Entry 5VYA (electron microscopy, 4.00 A resolution); this record covers chains B and P of the 7 polymer chains in the assembly.

Chain B:
Molecule: Heat shock protein 104
Organism: Saccharomyces cerevisiae (strain ATCC 204508 / S288c)
UniProt: P31539 (HS104_YEAST); numbering as in UniProt (aligned over 1-908)
Amino-acid sequence (908 residues; each row starts with the number of its first residue):
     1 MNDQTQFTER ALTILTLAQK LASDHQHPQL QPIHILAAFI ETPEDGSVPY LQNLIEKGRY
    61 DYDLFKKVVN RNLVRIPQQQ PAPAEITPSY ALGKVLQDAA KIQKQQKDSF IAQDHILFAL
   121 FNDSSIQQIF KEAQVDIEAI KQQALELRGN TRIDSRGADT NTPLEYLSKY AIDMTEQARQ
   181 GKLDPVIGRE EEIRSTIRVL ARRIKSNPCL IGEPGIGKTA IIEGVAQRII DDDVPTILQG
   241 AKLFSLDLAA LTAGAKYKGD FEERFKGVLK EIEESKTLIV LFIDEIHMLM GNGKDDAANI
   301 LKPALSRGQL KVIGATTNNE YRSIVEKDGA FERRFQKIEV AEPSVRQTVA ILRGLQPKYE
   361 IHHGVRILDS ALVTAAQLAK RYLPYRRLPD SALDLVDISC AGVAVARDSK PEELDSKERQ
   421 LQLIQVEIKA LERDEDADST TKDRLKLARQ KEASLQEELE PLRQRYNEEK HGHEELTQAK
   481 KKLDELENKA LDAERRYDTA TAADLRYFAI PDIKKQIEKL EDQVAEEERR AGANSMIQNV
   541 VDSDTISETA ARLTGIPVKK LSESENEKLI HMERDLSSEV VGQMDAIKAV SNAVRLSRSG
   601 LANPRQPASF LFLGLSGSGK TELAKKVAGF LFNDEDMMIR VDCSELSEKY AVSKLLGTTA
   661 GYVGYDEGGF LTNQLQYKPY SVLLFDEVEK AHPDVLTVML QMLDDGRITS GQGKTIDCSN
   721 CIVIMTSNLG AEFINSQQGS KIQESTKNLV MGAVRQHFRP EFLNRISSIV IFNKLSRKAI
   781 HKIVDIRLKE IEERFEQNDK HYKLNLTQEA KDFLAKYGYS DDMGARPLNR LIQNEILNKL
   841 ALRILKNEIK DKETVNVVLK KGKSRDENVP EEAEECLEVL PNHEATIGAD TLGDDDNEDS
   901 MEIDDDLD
Not modelled in the structure: 1-164, 411-537, 860-873, 885-908
Disulfides: Cys-718/Cys-721
Ligand contacts:
  - ATP-gamma-S (AGS; phosphothiophosphoric acid-adenylate ester), molecule 1: Asp-184, Pro-185, Val-186, Ile-187, Arg-189, Pro-214, Gly-215, Ile-216, Gly-217, Lys-218, Thr-219, Ala-220, Ile-351, Leu-355, Pro-389, Asp-390, Leu-393
  - ATP-gamma-S (AGS), molecule 2: Ile-204, Lys-302, Ala-330, Arg-333, Arg-334
  - ATP-gamma-S (AGS), molecule 3: Glu-579, Val-580, Val-581, Gln-583, Leu-615, Ser-616, Gly-617, Ser-618, Gly-619, Lys-620, Thr-621, Glu-622, Glu-687, Thr-726, Asn-728, Leu-775, Ile-783, Arg-787, Glu-790, Ala-825, Arg-826, Asn-829
Swiss-Prot annotation at these positions:
  - region: Asp-905 to Asp-908 (Interaction surface for TPR repeats)
  - motif: Asn-773 to Lys-789 (Nuclear localization signal)
  - binding site (ATP): Gly-212 to Thr-219, Gly-614 to Thr-621
  - modified residue: Met-1 (N-acetylmethionine), Ser-206 (Phosphoserine), Ser-306 (Phosphoserine), Thr-499 (Phosphothreonine), Ser-535 (Phosphoserine)
  - cross-link (Glycyl lysine isopeptide (Lys-Gly)): Lys-442 (interchain with G-Cter in ubiquitin), Lys-620 (interchain with G-Cter in ubiquitin)
  - mutagenesis: Asp-184 (D184A/D/F/N/L/Q/S: Confers resistance to prion-curing by guanidine; D184K/W/Y: Impairs prion propagation), Gly-217 (G217S: Largely reduces ATP hydrolysis. Alters bud morphology and causes septin mislocalization; when associated with I-499; G217V: Completely abolishes ATP hydrolysis), Lys-218 (K218T: Abolishes substrate binding. Unable to confer thermotolerance. Reduces ATP hydrolysis by 98%; when associated with T-315. Completely abolishes ATPase activity; when associated with T-620), Tyr-257 (Y257A: Reduces thermotolerance 10-fold), Glu-285 (E285Q: In HSP104(TRAP); completely abolishes ATP hydrolysis, but does not affect nucleotide binding, thus keeping HSP104 in an ATP-bound state; when associated with Q-687), Ala-315 (A315T: Reduces ATP hydrolysis by 98%; when associated with T-218), Thr-317 (T317A: Reduces rate of ATP hydrolysis at NBD1 nearly 10-fold. No effect on oligomerization), Arg-334 (R334M: Reduces ATPase activity by 80%. Impairs oligomerization), Arg-419 (R419M: Reduces ATPase activity by 80%), Arg-444 (R444M: Reduces ATPase activity by 80%), Leu-462 (L462R: Impairs prion propagation, but does not affect thermotolerance), Arg-495 (R495M: Increases ATPase activity 3-fold), 18 further mutagenesis entries in UniProt
What the authors report for this chain:
  - binding site for Alpha-S1-casein (chain P): Tyr-257, Tyr-662
  - binding site for ATP-gamma-S: Arg-334, Arg-765
  - mutagenesis - N728A (Kd 33nM): increased binding to ATP
  - mutagenesis - T317A (Kd > 2muM): unchanged binding to ATP
  - mutagenesis - T317A (Kd 1.4muM): decreased binding to ATPgammaS
  - mutagenesis - N728A (Kd 16-20nM): unchanged binding to ATPgammaS
  - mutagenesis - T317A (Kd 1.4muM): decreased binding to ATP-gamma-S
  - mutagenesis - N728A (Kd 16-20nM): unchanged binding to ATP-gamma-S

Chain P:
Molecule: Alpha-S1-casein
Organism: Bos taurus
Amino-acid sequence (28 residues; each row starts with the number of its first residue; X marks 28 residues of unknown identity (built as UNK)):
     1 XXXXXXXXXX XXXXXXXXXX XXXXXXXX

Interface between chain B and chain P:
Interface residues of chain B (facing chain P), 10 residues: Ala-255, Lys-256, Tyr-257, Lys-258, Asn-292, Lys-649, Tyr-650, Gly-661, Tyr-662, Val-663

Overview:
Chain B and chain P make no direct contact in this assembly. Bound to chain B: 3 copies of ATP-gamma-S. From
UniProt: 16 ATP-binding residues and 30 mutagenesis sites on chain B. The paper reports a binding site for
Alpha-S1-casein (chain P) at Tyr-257(B) and Tyr-662(B); N728A of chain B increases binding to ATP.
Chain B is Heat shock protein 104 (Saccharomyces cerevisiae (strain ATCC 204508 / S288c)) and chain P is
Alpha-S1-casein (Bos taurus); the structure, S. cerevisiae Hsp104:casein complex, Extended Conformation, was
determined by electron microscopy (same publication as 5VY9, 5VJH and 5VY8).
